PDB entry 7DD3 | electron microscopy, 3.20 A resolution | chains x and y of the 3 polymer chains in the assembly

Chain x:
Molecule: PRP2 isoform 1
Organism: Saccharomyces cerevisiae
UniProtKB: A0A6A5Q5S8 (A0A6A5Q5S8_YEASX); residues 1-876 here = UniProt positions 1-876
Chain sequence (876 residues; each row starts with the number of its first residue):
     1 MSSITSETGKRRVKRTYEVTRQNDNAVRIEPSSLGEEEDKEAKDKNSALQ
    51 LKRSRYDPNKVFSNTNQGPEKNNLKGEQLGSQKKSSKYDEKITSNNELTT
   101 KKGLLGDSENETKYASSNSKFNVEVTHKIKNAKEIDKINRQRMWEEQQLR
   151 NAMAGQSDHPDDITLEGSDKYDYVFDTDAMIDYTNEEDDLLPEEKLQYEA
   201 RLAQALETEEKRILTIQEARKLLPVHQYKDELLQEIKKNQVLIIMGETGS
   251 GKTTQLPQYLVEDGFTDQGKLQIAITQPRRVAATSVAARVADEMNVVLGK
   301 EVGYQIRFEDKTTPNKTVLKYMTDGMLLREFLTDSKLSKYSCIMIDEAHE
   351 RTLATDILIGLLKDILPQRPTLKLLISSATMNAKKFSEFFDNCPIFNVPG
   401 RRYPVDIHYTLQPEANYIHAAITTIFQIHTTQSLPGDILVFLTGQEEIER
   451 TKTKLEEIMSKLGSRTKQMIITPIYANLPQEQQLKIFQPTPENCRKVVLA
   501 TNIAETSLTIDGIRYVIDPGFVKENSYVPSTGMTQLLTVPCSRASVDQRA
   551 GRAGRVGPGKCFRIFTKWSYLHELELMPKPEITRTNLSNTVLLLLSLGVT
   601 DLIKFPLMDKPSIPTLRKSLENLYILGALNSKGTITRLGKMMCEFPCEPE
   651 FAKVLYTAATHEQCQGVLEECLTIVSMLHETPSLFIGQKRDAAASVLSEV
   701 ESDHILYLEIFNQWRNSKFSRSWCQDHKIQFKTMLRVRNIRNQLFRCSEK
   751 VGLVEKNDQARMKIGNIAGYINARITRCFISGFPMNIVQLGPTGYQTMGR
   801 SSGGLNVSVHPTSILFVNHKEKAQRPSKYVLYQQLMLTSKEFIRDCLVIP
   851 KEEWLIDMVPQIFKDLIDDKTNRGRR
Unresolved in the structure: 1-214, 868-876

Chain y:
Molecule: Pre-mRNA-splicing factor SPP2
Organism: Saccharomyces cerevisiae
UniProtKB: A0A6A5Q6Y7 (A0A6A5Q6Y7_YEASX); numbering as in UniProt (aligned over 1-185)
Chain sequence (185 residues; each row starts with the number of its first residue):
     1 MSKFSLKLGSKTLKKNISKKTKKKNSLQKANLFDWDDAETASLSHKPQSK
    51 IKIQSIDKFDLDEESSSKKKLVIKLSENADTKKNDAPLVEYVTEKEYNEV
   101 PVEEFGDALLRGMGWESDSEQDSKGDKTQSRNKDVSNVSQIHPDGLGIGA
   151 KLNKAINVEEASFMPVVKIDKITGTKVDDDKKNKS
Unresolved in the structure: 1, 15-49, 59-68, 79-86, 117-140, 152-185

Chain x / chain y interface:
Contacting residue pairs (58):
  Pro413(x) - Ala150(y)
  Glu414(x) - Gly147(y)
  Glu414(x) - Ala150(y)
  Ala415(x) - Gly145(y)
  Ala415(x) - Leu146(y)
  Asn416(x) - Gly145(y)
  Tyr417(x) - Leu146(y)
  Glu447(x) - Asp144(y)
  Phe521(x) - His142(y)
  Phe521(x) - Leu146(y)
  Leu537(x) - Ile141(y)  hydrophobic
  Thr538(x) - His142(y)
  Phe565(x) - Ile148(y)  hydrophobic
  Glu573(x) - Ile148(y)
  Glu573(x) - Gly149(y)
  Leu574(x) - Ile148(y)  hydrophobic
  Leu595(x) - Leu75(y)  hydrophobic
  Thr600(x) - Leu75(y)
  Thr600(x) - Met113(y)
  Asp601(x) - Met113(y)
  Leu602(x) - Met113(y)  hydrogen bond (backbone-side chain)
  Ile603(x) - Leu110(y)  hydrophobic
  Ile603(x) - Met113(y)  hydrophobic
  Ile613(x) - Leu110(y)  hydrophobic
  Ile613(x) - Trp115(y)
  Leu616(x) - Leu110(y)  hydrophobic
  Arg617(x) - Gly106(y)
  Arg617(x) - Asp107(y)  salt bridge
  Arg617(x) - Leu110(y)
  Arg617(x) - Trp115(y)
  Leu620(x) - Phe105(y)
  Leu620(x) - Leu109(y)  hydrophobic
  Glu621(x) - Val102(y)
  Glu621(x) - Glu103(y)
  Glu621(x) - Gly106(y)
  Tyr624(x) - Glu96(y)
  Tyr624(x) - Tyr97(y)  hydrogen bond (backbone-side chain)
  Tyr624(x) - Val100(y)  hydrogen bond (side chain-backbone)
  Tyr624(x) - Phe105(y)  hydrophobic
  Ile625(x) - Tyr97(y)  hydrogen bond (backbone-side chain)
  Ile625(x) - Val102(y)  hydrophobic
  Gly627(x) - Val92(y)
  Asn630(x) - Val89(y)
  Asn630(x) - Glu96(y)
  Asn630(x) - Phe105(y)
  Ser631(x) - Ile73(y)
  Ser631(x) - Glu96(y)  hydrogen bond
  Ser631(x) - Phe105(y)
  Lys632(x) - Ile73(y)
  Lys632(x) - Lys74(y)
  Thr636(x) - Val89(y)
  Arg637(x) - Leu88(y)
  Arg637(x) - Val89(y)  hydrogen bond (backbone-backbone)
  Arg637(x) - Glu90(y)
  Lys640(x) - Leu88(y)
  Tyr656(x) - Glu90(y)  hydrogen bond
  Arg800(x) - Glu103(y)
  Gln861(x) - Tyr97(y)
Also at the interface, not in a pair above, chain x (41 interface residues in all): Pro519, Gly520, Pro540, Leu629, Gly633, Thr634, Ile635
Also at the interface, not in a pair above, chain y (31 interface residues in all): Ser76, Glu77, Pro101

Summary:
Chain x and chain y form an interface of 41 and 31 residues respectively, with 7 hydrogen bonds and 1 salt
bridge. Polar pairs include Arg617(x)-Asp107(y), Leu602(x)-Met113(y) and Tyr624(x)-Tyr97(y).
Chain x is PRP2 isoform 1 and chain y is Pre-mRNA-splicing factor SPP2, both from Saccharomyces cerevisiae;
the structure, Cryo-EM structure of the pre-mRNA-loaded DEAH-box ATPase/helicase Prp2 in complex with Spp2,
was determined by electron microscopy together with 7DCO, 7DCP, 7DCQ and 7DCR from the same study.
